8GAG - chains A and S of the 5 polymer chains in the assembly; structure by electron microscopy, 3.30 A resolution.

Chain A:
Name: Guanine nucleotide-binding protein G(i) subunit alpha-1
Organism: Homo sapiens
Reference sequence: P63096 (GNAI1_HUMAN); residue numbers follow UniProt; this construct covers 1-354
Amino-acid sequence (354 residues; numbered 1 to 354; the number before each row is that of its first residue):
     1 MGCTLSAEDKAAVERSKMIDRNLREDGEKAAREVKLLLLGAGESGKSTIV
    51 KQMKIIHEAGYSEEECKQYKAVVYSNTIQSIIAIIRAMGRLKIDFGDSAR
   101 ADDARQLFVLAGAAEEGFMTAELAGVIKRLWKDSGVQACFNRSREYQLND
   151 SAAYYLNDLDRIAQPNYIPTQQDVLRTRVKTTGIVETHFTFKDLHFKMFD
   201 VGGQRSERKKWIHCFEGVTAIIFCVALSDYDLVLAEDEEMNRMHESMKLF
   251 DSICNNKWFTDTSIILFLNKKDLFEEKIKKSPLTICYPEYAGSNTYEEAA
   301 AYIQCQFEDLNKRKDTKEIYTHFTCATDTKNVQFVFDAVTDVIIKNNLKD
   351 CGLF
Disordered / not traced: 1-2, 55-181, 233-239
Swiss-Prot annotation at these positions:
  - region: Lys35 to Thr48 (G1 motif), Asp173 to Thr181 (G2 motif), Phe196 to Arg205 (G3 motif), Ile265 to Asp272 (G4 motif), Thr324 to Thr329 (G5 motif)
  - binding site (GTP): Glu43 to Thr48, Ser151, Leu175 to Thr181, Asp200 to Gln204, Asn269 to Asp272, Ala326
  - binding site (Mg(2+)): Ser47, Thr181
  - modified residue: Arg178 (ADP-ribosylarginine), Gln204 (Deamidated glutamine), Cys351 (ADP-ribosylcysteine)
  - lipidation: Gly2 (N-myristoyl glycine), Cys3 (S-palmitoyl cysteine)

Chain S:
Name: scFv16
Organism: Mus musculus
Notes: antibody fragment or engineered binder
Amino-acid sequence (259 residues; numbered 1 to 247 plus 14 insertion-coded residues; 2 numbers in that range are skipped by the numbering (no residue carries them; nothing is unmodelled there); the number before each row is that of its first residue; a row labelled like 121A-121N holds insertion residues (121A, then the next letters in order)):
     1 DVQLVESGGGLVQPGGSRKLSCSASGFAFSSFGMHWVRQAPEKGLEWVAY
    51 ISSGSGTIYYADTVKGRFTISRDDPKNTLFLQMTSLRSEDTAMYYCVRSI
   101 YYYGSSPFDFWGQGTTLTVSS
121A-121N GGGGSGGGGSGGGG
   124 SDIVMTQATSSVPVTPGESVSISCRSSKSLLHSNGNTYLYWFLQRPGQSP
   174 QLLIYRMSNLASGVPDRFSGSGSGTAFTLTISRLEAEDVGVYYCMQHLEY
   224 PLTFGAGTKLELKAAAHHHHHHHH
Disordered / not traced: 1, 121A-121N, 236-247
Cystine bridges: Cys147-Cys217

Chain A / chain S interface:
Residue-residue contacts - 15 pairs, chain A then chain S:
  Leu5(A) - Glu222(S)
  Ser6(A) - His155(S)  hydrogen bond
  Ser6(A) - Leu221(S)  hydrogen bond (side chain-backbone)
  Ser6(A) - Glu222(S)
  Glu8(A) - Tyr101(S)
  Glu8(A) - Tyr161(S)
  Glu8(A) - His220(S)  salt bridge
  Lys10(A) - Tyr59(S)  hydrogen bond
  Ala11(A) - Tyr50(S)
  Ala11(A) - Tyr101(S)  hydrophobic
  Glu14(A) - Ser52(S)
  Glu14(A) - Thr57(S)  hydrogen bond
  Arg15(A) - Tyr101(S)
  Met18(A) - Ser53(S)
  Met18(A) - Gly54(S)
Interface residues without a listed pair, chain A (10 interface residues in all): Ala7, Ala12
Interface residues without a listed pair, chain S (16 interface residues in all): Ser31, Gly56, Tyr102, Tyr223

Summary:
The interface between chain A and chain S involves 10 residues on one side and 16 on the other, with 4
hydrogen bonds and 1 salt bridge. Polar pairs include Glu8(A)-His220(S), Ser6(A)-His155(S) and
Ser6(A)-Leu221(S).
Here chain A is Guanine nucleotide-binding protein G(i) subunit alpha-1 (Homo sapiens) and chain S is scFv16
(Mus musculus). Entry 8GAG (Cannabinoid receptor 1-Gi complex with novel ligand) was determined by electron
microscopy.
